PDB entry 1R5I | X-ray diffraction, 2.60 A resolution | chains B and C of the 4 polymer chains in the assembly

== Chain B ==
Protein: HLA class II histocompatibility antigen, DRB1-1 beta chain
From: Homo sapiens
Notes: fragment: beta chain of class II MHC (residues 30-219)
Reference sequence: P04229 (2B11_HUMAN); residues 1-190 here correspond to UniProt positions 30-219 (UniProt number = residue number + 29)
Amino-acid sequence (190 residues; each row starts with the number of its first residue):
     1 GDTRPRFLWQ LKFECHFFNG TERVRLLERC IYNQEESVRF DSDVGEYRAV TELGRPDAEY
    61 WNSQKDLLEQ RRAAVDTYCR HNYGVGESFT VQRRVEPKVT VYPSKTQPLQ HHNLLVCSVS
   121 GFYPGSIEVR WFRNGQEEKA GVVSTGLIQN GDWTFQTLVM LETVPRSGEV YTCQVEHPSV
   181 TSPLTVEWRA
Cystine bridges: Cys15-Cys79, Cys117-Cys173

== Chain C ==
Protein: Hemagglutinin peptide
Notes: fragment: haemagglutinin peptide (residues 306-318)
Reference sequence: P11133 (HEMA_IAZH2); residue numbers follow UniProt; this construct covers 306-318
Amino-acid sequence (13 residues; row label = number of the first residue in the row):
   306 PKYVKQNTLK LAT

== Interface between chain B and chain C ==
Contacting residue pairs (31; chain B residue first):
  Trp9(B) - Leu316(C)  hydrophobic
  Leu11(B) - Thr313(C)
  Phe13(B) - Gln311(C)
  Tyr47(B) - Leu314(C)
  Pro56(B) - Ala317(C)
  Asp57(B) - Leu316(C)
  Asp57(B) - Ala317(C)  hydrogen bond (side chain-backbone)
  Tyr60(B) - Ala317(C)  hydrophobic
  Trp61(B) - Leu314(C)
  Trp61(B) - Lys315(C)  hydrogen bond (side chain-backbone)
  Trp61(B) - Leu316(C)  hydrophobic
  Leu67(B) - Leu314(C)  hydrophobic
  Gln70(B) - Gln311(C)  hydrogen bond
  Gln70(B) - Asn312(C)
  Arg71(B) - Gln311(C)  hydrogen bond
  Arg71(B) - Asn312(C)  hydrogen bond (side chain-backbone)
  Arg71(B) - Leu314(C)
  Ala74(B) - Gln311(C)
  Thr77(B) - Val309(C)
  Tyr78(B) - Val309(C)
  Tyr78(B) - Lys310(C)
  Tyr78(B) - Gln311(C)
  His81(B) - Lys307(C)  hydrogen bond (side chain-backbone)
  His81(B) - Val309(C)
  Asn82(B) - Tyr308(C)
  Asn82(B) - Val309(C)  hydrogen bond (side chain-backbone)
  Val85(B) - Pro306(C)  hydrophobic
  Val85(B) - Lys307(C)
  Val85(B) - Tyr308(C)  hydrophobic
  Gly86(B) - Tyr308(C)
  Phe89(B) - Tyr308(C)
Other interface residues (no listed pair), chain B (20 interface residues in all): Glu28

== Summary ==
The interface between chain B and chain C involves 20 residues on one side and 12 on the other; the contacts
include 7 hydrogen bonds. Polar pairs include Asp57(B)-Ala317(C), Trp61(B)-Lys315(C) and Gln70(B)-Gln311(C).
Here chain B is HLA class II histocompatibility antigen, DRB1-1 beta chain (Homo sapiens) and chain C is
Hemagglutinin peptide. Entry 1R5I (Crystal structure of the MAM-MHC complex) was determined by X-ray
diffraction.
